Entry 7Y35 (electron microscopy, 2.90 A resolution); this record covers chains A and N of the 6 polymer chains in the assembly.

# Chain A
Protein: Isoform Gnas-2 of Guanine nucleotide-binding protein G(s) subunit alpha isoforms short
Source organism: Homo sapiens
Reference sequence: P63092-2 (GNAS2-2_HUMAN); the author numbering skips numbers that UniProt does not, so the offset changes along the chain: 1-58 = UniProt 1-58; 73-394 = UniProt 59-380
Amino-acid sequence (380 residues; row label = number of the first residue in the row; note: 14 numbers in that range are skipped by the numbering (no residue carries them; nothing is unmodelled there)):
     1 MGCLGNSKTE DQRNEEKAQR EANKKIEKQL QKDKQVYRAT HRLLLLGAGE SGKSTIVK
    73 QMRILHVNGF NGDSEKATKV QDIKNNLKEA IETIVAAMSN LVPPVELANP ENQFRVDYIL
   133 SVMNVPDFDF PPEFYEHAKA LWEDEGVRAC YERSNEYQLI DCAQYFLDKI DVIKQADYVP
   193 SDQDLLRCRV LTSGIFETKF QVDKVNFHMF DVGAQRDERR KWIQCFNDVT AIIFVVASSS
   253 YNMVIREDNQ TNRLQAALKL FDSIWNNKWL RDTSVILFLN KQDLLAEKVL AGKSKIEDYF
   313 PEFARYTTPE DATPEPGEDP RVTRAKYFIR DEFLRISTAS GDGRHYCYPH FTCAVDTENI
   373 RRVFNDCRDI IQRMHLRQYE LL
Disordered / not traced: 1-10, 73-204, 252-261, 304-307
Sequence notes: engineered mutation Ala226 (Gly212 in P63092-2), Ala268 (Glu254 in P63092-2), Lys271 (Asn257 in P63092-2), Asp274 (Lys260 in P63092-2), Lys280 (Arg266 in P63092-2), Asp284 (Thr270 in P63092-2), Thr285 (Ile271 in P63092-2)

# Chain N
Protein: NanoBody 35
Source organism: synthetic construct
Notes: antibody fragment or engineered binder
Amino-acid sequence (126 residues; numbered 1 to 126; the number before each row is that of its first residue):
     1 QVQLQESGGG LVQPGGSLRL SCAASGFTFS NYKMNWVRQA PGKGLEWVSD ISQSGASISY
    61 TGSVKGRFTI SRDNAKNTLY LQMNSLKPED TAVYYCARCP APFTRDCFDV TSTTYAYRGQ
   121 GTQVTV
Cystine bridges: Cys22-Cys96, Cys99-Cys107

# Interface between chain A and chain N
Contacting residue pairs (29; chain A residue first):
  Arg228(A) with Thr114(N)
  Asp229(A) with Ser112(N), hydrogen bond (backbone-side chain); Thr113(N)
  Glu230(A) with Asp109(N); Ser112(N); Thr114(N)
  Arg232(A) with Pro100(N); Phe108(N); Asp109(N), salt bridge; Tyr115(N)
  Ile235(A) with Phe108(N), hydrophobic
  Gln262(A) with Lys43(N)
  Thr263(A) with Glu46(N)
  Gln267(A) with Thr61(N)
  Lys271(A) with Trp47(N); Asp50(N), salt bridge
  Ser275(A) with Asp106(N); Cys107(N), hydrogen bond (side chain-backbone); Phe108(N)
  Asn278(A) with Arg105(N), hydrogen bond; Asp106(N)
  Asn279(A) with Asp106(N), hydrogen bond; Phe108(N)
  Arg283(A) with Arg105(N)
  Tyr311(A) with Gly62(N)
  Pro313(A) with Gly62(N); Lys65(N)
  Glu314(A) with Lys65(N), salt bridge
  Ser352(A) with Arg105(N)
Also at the interface, not in a pair above, chain A (20 interface residues in all): Asn264, Ile276, Asp310
Also at the interface, not in a pair above, chain N (20 interface residues in all): Ser59, Ser63, Tyr117

# Summary
The chain A/chain N interface involves 20 residues from each chain; the contacts include 4 hydrogen bonds and
3 salt bridges. Polar pairs include Arg232(A)-Asp109(N), Lys271(A)-Asp50(N) and Glu314(A)-Lys65(N).
Chain A is Isoform Gnas-2 of Guanine nucleotide-binding protein G(s) subunit alpha isoforms short (Homo
sapiens) and chain N is NanoBody 35 (synthetic construct); the structure, Cryo-EM structure of the
Abaloparatide-bound human PTH1R-Gs complex, was determined by electron microscopy.
